PDB entry 1EYG | X-ray diffraction, 2.80 A resolution | chains R and B of the 3 polymer chains in the assembly

# Chain R
Molecule: Single stranded 28-mer of d(c)
Sequence (35 nucleotides; numbered 101 to 135; the number before each row is that of its first residue):
   101 CCCCCCCCCC CCCCCCCCCC CCCCCCCCCC CCCCC
Disordered / not traced: 101-102, 117-118, 128-135

# Chain B
Molecule: Single-strand DNA-binding protein
Organism: Escherichia coli
Notes: fragment: chymotryptic fragment
Reference sequence: P0AGE0 (SSB_ECOLI); residues 2000-2115 here correspond to UniProt positions 1-116 (UniProt number = residue number - 1999)
Chain sequence (116 residues; row label = number of the first residue in the row):
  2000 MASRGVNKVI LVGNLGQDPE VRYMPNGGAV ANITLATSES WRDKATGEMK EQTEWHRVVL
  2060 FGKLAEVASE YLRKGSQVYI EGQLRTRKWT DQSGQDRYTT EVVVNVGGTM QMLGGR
Disordered / not traced: 2000, 2041-2049, 2114-2115
UniProt features mapped onto this chain:
  - DNA-binding region: Trp2054 to Phe2060

# Interface between chain R and chain B
Pairs across the interface (53; chain R residue first):
  DC103(R) with Asn2013(B), sugar contact; Glu2050(B), hydrogen bond to the base; Gly2074(B), phosphate contact
  DC104(R) with Asn2013(B), base contact; Leu2014(B), sugar contact; Gly2015(B), phosphate contact; Ala2035(B), base contact; Ser2037(B), hydrogen bond to the base; Glu2050(B), base contact; Trp2054(B), sugar contact; Lys2073(B), hydrogen bond to the phosphate; Gly2074(B), phosphate contact
  DC105(R) with Gly2015(B), phosphate contact; Thr2052(B), base contact; Trp2054(B), base contact; Lys2073(B), salt bridge to the phosphate
  DC106(R) with Gly2015(B), hydrogen bond to the base; Gln2016(B), base contact; Thr2033(B), base contact; Trp2054(B), stacking on the base
  DC107(R) with Trp2054(B), base contact; His2055(B), base contact; Arg2056(B), base contact; Thr2099(B), base contact
  DC108(R) with Thr2033(B), base contact; Arg2056(B), base contact; Thr2098(B), sugar contact; Thr2099(B), base contact; Glu2100(B), base contact
  DC109(R) with Arg2086(B), hydrogen bond to the phosphate; Trp2088(B), sugar contact; Thr2098(B), hydrogen bond to the phosphate
  DC110(R) with Arg2084(B), hydrogen bond to the phosphate; Arg2086(B), hydrogen bond to the sugar; Thr2098(B), phosphate contact; Thr2099(B), phosphate contact; Glu2100(B), sugar contact
  DC111(R) with Phe2060(B), stacking on the base; Arg2084(B), salt bridge to the phosphate; Arg2086(B), salt bridge to the phosphate; Thr2098(B), phosphate contact; Glu2100(B), phosphate contact; Val2102(B), sugar contact; Asn2104(B), base contact
  DC112(R) with Gln2082(B), phosphate contact
  DC113(R) with Ala2001(B), hydrogen bond to the phosphate; Gln2082(B), base contact; Val2105(B), base contact; Gly2106(B), base contact
  DC114(R) with Ala2001(B), hydrogen bond to the phosphate; Ser2002(B), hydrogen bond to the phosphate
  DC123(R) with Lys2087(B), salt bridge to the phosphate; Tyr2097(B), hydrogen bond to the sugar
Interface residues without a listed pair, chain B (36 interface residues in all): Ile2032, Val2058, Thr2085, Arg2096, Val2101, Gly2107

# Summary
13 residues of chain R and 36 residues of chain B are in contact; the contacts include 12 hydrogen bonds, 4
salt bridges and 2 aromatic stacking contacts. Polar contacts include DC103(R)-Glu2050(B), DC104(R)-Ser2037(B)
and DC106(R)-Gly2015(B). From UniProt: a DNA-binding region on chain B.
Here chain R is Single stranded 28-mer of d(c) and chain B is Single-strand DNA-binding protein (Escherichia
coli). Entry 1EYG (Crystal structure of chymotryptic fragment of E. coli ssb bound to two 35-mer single strand
DNAS) was determined by X-ray diffraction.
